Entry 3S11 (X-ray diffraction, 2.50 A resolution); this record covers chains D and E of the 6 polymer chains in the assembly.

# Chain D
Protein: Hemagglutinin HA2 chain
Organism: Influenza A virus
UniProtKB: Q9EA62 (Q9EA62_9INFA); residues 1-176 here correspond to UniProt positions 347-522 (UniProt number = residue number + 346)
Amino-acid sequence (182 residues; each row starts with the number of its first residue):
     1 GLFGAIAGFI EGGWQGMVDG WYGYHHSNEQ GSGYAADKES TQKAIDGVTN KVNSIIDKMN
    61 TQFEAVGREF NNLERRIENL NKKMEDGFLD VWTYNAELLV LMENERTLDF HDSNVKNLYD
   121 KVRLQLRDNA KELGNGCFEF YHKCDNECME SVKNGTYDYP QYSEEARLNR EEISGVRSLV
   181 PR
Not modelled in the structure: 173-182
Disulfide bonds: Cys-144/Cys-148
Construct notes: expression tag (177-182)

# Chain E
Protein: Hemagglutinin HA1 chain
Organism: Influenza A virus
UniProtKB: Q9EA62 (Q9EA62_9INFA); the construct lacks a stretch of the UniProt sequence and is renumbered around it, so the offset changes along the chain: 11-19 = UniProt 17-25; 20-28 = UniProt 27-35; 31-35 = UniProt 36-40; 36-53 = UniProt 42-59; 6 more segments
Amino-acid sequence (331 residues; row label = number of the first residue in the row; note: 2 numbers in that range are skipped by the numbering (no residue carries them; nothing is unmodelled there); a row labelled like 125A-125B holds insertion residues (125A, then the next letters in order)):
     3 DLGSADPGDQ ICIGYHA
   19A N
    20 NSTEQVDTI
    31 MEKNV
   35A T
    36 VTHAQDILEK THNGKLCD
   53A L
    54 DGVKPLILRD CSVAGWLLGN PMCDEFINV
   82A P
    83 EWSYIVEKAS PAND
   96A L
    97 CYPGDFNNYE ELKHLLSRTN HFEKIQIIP
125A-125B KS
   126 SWSNHDAS
  133A S
   134 GVSSACPYHG KSSFFRNVVW LIKKNSAYPT IKRSYNNTNQ EDLLVLWGIH HPNDAAEQTK
   194 LYQNPTTYIS VGTSTLNQRL VPEIATRPKV NGQSGRMEFF WTILKPNDAI NFESNGNFIA
   254 PEYAYKIVKK G
  264A D
   265 SAIMKSELEY GNCNTKCQTP MGAINSSMPF HNIHPLTIGE CPKYVKSNRL VLATGLRNTP
   325 QR
Not modelled in the structure: 3-8, 324-326
Disulfide bonds: Cys-52/Cys-277, Cys-64/Cys-76, Cys-97/Cys-139, Cys-281/Cys-305
Glycans and other covalent adducts: N-acetylglucosamine (NAG) linked to Asn-34
Modified positions: Asn-169 (glycosylation site)
Construct notes: expression tag (3-10)
What the authors report for this chain:
  - post-translational modification sites: Asn-34, Asn-169

# How chain D and chain E interact
Pairs across the interface (10; chain D residue first):
  Gly-47(D) / Met-31(E)
  Val-48(D) / Met-31(E)
  Asn-50(D) / Ile-28(E)
  Asn-50(D) / Met-31(E)  hydrogen bond (side chain-backbone)
  Lys-51(D) / Ile-28(E)
  Lys-51(D) / Met-31(E)
  Ser-54(D) / Ile-28(E)  hydrogen bond (side chain-backbone)
  Ser-54(D) / Lys-33(E)  hydrogen bond
  Glu-103(D) / Ile-28(E)
  Phe-110(D) / Met-31(E)  hydrophobic
Other interface residues (no listed pair), chain D (8 interface residues in all): Asp-46
Other interface residues (no listed pair), chain E (5 interface residues in all): Thr-27, Glu-32

# In short
8 residues of chain D and 5 residues of chain E are in contact, with 3 hydrogen bonds. Polar pairs include
Asn-50(D)/Met-31(E), Ser-54(D)/Ile-28(E) and Ser-54(D)/Lys-33(E). Covalently linked N-acetylglucosamine: at
Asn-34(E). From the paper: modification sites Asn-34(E) and Asn-169(E).
Here chain D is Hemagglutinin HA2 chain and chain E is Hemagglutinin HA1 chain, both from Influenza A virus.
Entry 3S11 (Crystal structure of H5N1 influenza virus hemagglutinin, strain 437-10) was determined by X-ray
diffraction together with 3S12 and 3S13 from the same study.
